Entry 3QB5 (X-ray diffraction, 2.95 A resolution); this record covers chains C and K of the 4 polymer chains in the assembly.

[Chain C]
Molecule: Translin
Source organism: Homo sapiens
UniProt: Q15631 (TSN_HUMAN); residue numbers follow UniProt; this construct covers 1-228
Sequence (228 residues; row label = number of the first residue in the row):
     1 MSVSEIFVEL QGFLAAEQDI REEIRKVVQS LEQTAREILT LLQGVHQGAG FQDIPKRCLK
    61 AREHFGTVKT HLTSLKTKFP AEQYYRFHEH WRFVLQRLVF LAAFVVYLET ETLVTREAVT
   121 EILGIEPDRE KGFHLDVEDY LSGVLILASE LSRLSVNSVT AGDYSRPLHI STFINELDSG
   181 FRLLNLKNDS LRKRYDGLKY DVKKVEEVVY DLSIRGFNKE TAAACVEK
Not modelled in the structure: 1, 48-51, 127-132, 220-228
Swiss-Prot annotation at these positions:
  - region: R86 to H90 (DNA/RNA binding), L177 to L198 (Leucine-zipper)
  - modified residue: K187 (N6-acetyllysine), S190 (Phosphoserine), K199 (N6-acetyllysine)
From the paper describing this entry:
  - binding site for sulfate ion: R192 (proposed by the authors, not directly observed)
  - mutagenesis - R192A, E207A: decreased binding to ssRNA
  - mutagenesis - E207A, E207A/D211A: decreased stability
  - mutagenesis - E207A/D211A: decreased catalytic activity on ssRNA
  - mutagenesis - R192A: abolished catalytic activity on ssRNA

[Chain K]
Molecule: Translin-associated protein X
Source organism: Homo sapiens
UniProt: Q99598 (TSNAX_HUMAN); residues 1-290 here = UniProt positions 1-290
Sequence (290 residues; row label = number of the first residue in the row):
     1 MSNKEGSGGF RKRKHDNFPH NQRREGKDVN SSSPVMLAFK SFQQELDARH DKYERLVKLS
    61 RDITVESKRT IFLLHRITSA PDMEDILTES EIKLDGVRQK IFQVAQELSG EDMHQFHRAI
   121 TTGLQEYVEA VSFQHFIKTR SLISMDEINK QLIFTTEDNG KENKTPSSDA QDKQFGTWRL
   181 RVTPVDYLLG VADLTGELMR MCINSVGNGD IDTPFEVSQF LRQVYDGFSF IGNTGPYEVS
   241 KKLYTLKQSL AKVENACYAL KVRGSEIPKH MLADVFSVKT EMIDQEEGIS
Not modelled in the structure: 1-30, 157-176, 273-290
Ion coordination: Mn2+: E129, E197
From the paper describing this entry:
  - Mn2+ coordination: E129, E197
  - catalytic residues: E126, E129, D193, E197
  - binding site for sulfate ion: K68, R200 (proposed by the authors, not directly observed)
  - mutagenesis - E126A, E129A, D193A: unchanged binding to ssRNA
  - mutagenesis - E197A: abolished catalytic activity
  - mutagenesis - K68A, R200A, R263E: decreased binding to ssRNA
  - mutagenesis - R263E: decreased stability
  - mutagenesis - K68A, E126A, E129A, D193A, R200A: abolished catalytic activity on ssRNA

[Chain C / chain K interface]
Contacting residue pairs (41; chain C residue first):
  Y164(C) with L272(K), hydrophobic
  R182(C) with H75(K), hydrogen bond (side chain-backbone); R76(K), hydrogen bond (backbone-side chain); I77(K), hydrogen bond (side chain-backbone); N204(K); N208(K)
  L183(C) with R76(K)
  L184(C) with F72(K)
  N185(C) with R69(K); F72(K); R76(K), hydrogen bond
  L186(C) with K68(K); F72(K)
  N188(C) with K68(K), hydrogen bond
  R192(C) with F72(K); R200(K)
  D196(C) with R200(K), salt bridge
  K199(C) with R200(K); I203(K); N204(K)
  Y200(C) with M199(K); K252(K)
  V202(C) with G207(K)
  K203(C) with I203(K); V206(K)
  E206(C) with V206(K); G207(K); G209(K)
  E207(C) with R263(K), salt bridge
  Y210(C) with R263(K); G264(K)
  D211(C) with R263(K), salt bridge
  L212(C) with L272(K), hydrophobic
  I214(C) with P268(K); M271(K)
  R215(C) with E266(K), salt bridge; P268(K); H270(K); M271(K); L272(K), hydrogen bond (backbone-backbone)
  G216(C) with M271(K)
Interface residues without a listed pair, chain C (24 interface residues in all): N175, D178, K187
Interface residues without a listed pair, chain K (25 interface residues in all): R61, T78, A259

[In short]
24 residues of chain C and 25 residues of chain K are in contact, with 6 hydrogen bonds and 4 salt bridges.
Among the polar pairs are D196(C)-R200(K), E207(C)-R263(K) and D211(C)-R263(K). The paper reports catalytic
residues E126(K), E129(K) and D193(K) among others; K68A, E126A and E129A of chain K, among others, abolish
catalytic activity on ssRNA; 10 substitutions were tested in all.
Here chain C is Translin and chain K is Translin-associated protein X, both from Homo sapiens. Entry 3QB5
(Human C3PO complex in the presence of MnSO4) was determined by X-ray diffraction together with 3PJA from the
same study.
